9K20 - chains B and C of the 5 polymer chains in the assembly; structure by electron microscopy, 2.65 A resolution.

Chain B:
Name: Guanine nucleotide-binding protein G(o) subunit alpha
Source organism: Homo sapiens
Notes: EC 3.6.5.-
UniProt: P09471 (GNAO_HUMAN); aligned in 2 segments with insertions or deletions, so no single offset holds: 1-55 ~ UniProt 4-57; 64-226 ~ UniProt 182-354
Chain sequence (226 residues; numbered 1 to 226; the number before each row is that of its first residue):
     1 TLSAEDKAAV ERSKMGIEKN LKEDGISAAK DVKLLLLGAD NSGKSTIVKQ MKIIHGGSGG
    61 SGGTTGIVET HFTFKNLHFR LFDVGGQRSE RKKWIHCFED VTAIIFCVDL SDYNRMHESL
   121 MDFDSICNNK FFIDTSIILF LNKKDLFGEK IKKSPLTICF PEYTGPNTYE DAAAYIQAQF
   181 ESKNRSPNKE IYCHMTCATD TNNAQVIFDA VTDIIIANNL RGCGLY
Disordered / not traced: 53-65
Differences from the reference sequence: conflict Asp6 (Glu9 in P09471), Lys7 (Arg10 in P09471), Val10 (Leu13 in P09471), Gly16 (Ala18 in P09471), Asp40 (Gly42 in P09471), Asn41 (Glu43 in P09471), Asp109 (Ala227 in P09471), Asp112 (Gly230 in P09471), Asp122 (Leu250 in P09471), Ala204 (Ile332 in P09471), Ile207 (Val335 in P09471); insertion (15); linker (56-63)
UniProt features mapped onto this chain:
  - region: Lys33 to Ala39, Ser42 to Thr46 (G1 motif), Phe79 to Arg88 (G3 motif)
  - binding site (GTP): Lys44, Ser45, Thr46
  - binding site (Mg(2+)): Ser45, Thr64
  - modified residue: Gln87 (5-glutamyl histamine)

Chain C:
Name: Guanine nucleotide-binding protein G(I)/G(S)/G(T) subunit beta-1
Source organism: Homo sapiens
UniProt: P62873 (GBB1_HUMAN); numbering as in UniProt (aligned over 2-340)
Chain sequence (358 residues; each row starts with the number of its first residue; numbers below 1 keep their minus sign (Met-17 is residue -17)):
   -17 MHHHHHHLEV LFQGPGSSGS ELDQLRQEAE QLKNQIRDAR KACADATLSQ ITNNIDPVGR
    43 IQMRTRRTLR GHLAKIYAMH WGTDSRLLVS ASQDGKLIIW DSYTTNKVHA IPLRSSWVMT
   103 CAYAPSGNYV ACGGLDNICS IYNLKTREGN VRVSRELAGH TGYLSCCRFL DDNQIVTSSG
   163 DTTCALWDIE TGQQTTTFTG HTGDVMSLSL APDTRLFVSG ACDASAKLWD VREGMCRQTF
   223 TGHESDINAI CFFPNGNAFA TGSDDATCRL FDLRADQELM TYSHDNIICG ITSVSFSKSG
   283 RLLLAGYDDF NCNVWDALKA DRAGVLAGHD NRVSCLGVTD DGMAVATGSW DSFLKIWN
Disordered / not traced: -17 to 9
Differences from the reference sequence: initiating methionine (-17); expression tag (-16 to 1)
UniProt features mapped onto this chain:
  - modified residue: Ser2 (N-acetylserine), His266 (Phosphohistidine)
  - natural variant: Leu30 (L30F: In MRD42; uncertain significance), Arg52 (R52G: In MRD42), Gly64 (G64V: In MRD42), Asp76 (D76E: In MRD42; D76G: In MRD42), Gly77 (G77S: In MRD42), Lys78 (K78R: In MRD42), Ile80 (I80N: In MRD42; I80T: In MRD42), His91 (H91R: In MRD42; uncertain significance), Ala92 (A92T: In MRD42), Pro94 (P94S: In MRD42), Leu95 (L95P: In MRD42), Arg96 (R96L: In MRD42), 5 further natural variant entries in UniProt

How chain B and chain C interact:
Contacting residue pairs - 43 pairs, chain B then chain C:
  Val10(B) - Asn88(C)
  Arg12(B) - Val90(C)  hydrogen bond (side chain-backbone)
  Arg12(B) - His91(C)
  Ser13(B) - Asn88(C)
  Ser13(B) - Lys89(C)  hydrogen bond (side chain-backbone)
  Ile17(B) - Lys89(C)
  Ile17(B) - Val90(C)
  Ile17(B) - His91(C)
  Glu18(B) - Lys89(C)  salt bridge
  Leu21(B) - Gly53(C)
  Leu21(B) - Lys78(C)
  Leu21(B) - Ile80(C)  hydrophobic
  Leu21(B) - Lys89(C)
  Asp24(B) - Lys78(C)  salt bridge
  Gly25(B) - Leu55(C)
  Lys33(B) - Trp99(C)
  Gly66(B) - Leu117(C)
  Gly66(B) - Asn119(C)
  Ile67(B) - Trp99(C)
  Ile67(B) - Leu117(C)
  Phe82(B) - Trp99(C)  hydrophobic
  Gln87(B) - Leu117(C)
  Gln87(B) - Asn119(C)
  Gln87(B) - Tyr145(C)
  Ser89(B) - Tyr145(C)
  Ser89(B) - Gly162(C)
  Ser89(B) - Asp186(C)
  Glu90(B) - Asp186(C)  hydrogen bond (backbone-side chain)
  Lys93(B) - Tyr145(C)
  Lys93(B) - Met188(C)
  Lys93(B) - Cys204(C)
  Lys93(B) - Asp228(C)  salt bridge
  Lys93(B) - Asn230(C)  hydrogen bond
  Lys93(B) - Asp246(C)  salt bridge
  Trp94(B) - Leu117(C)  hydrophobic
  Trp94(B) - Tyr145(C)
  His96(B) - Tyr59(C)
  His96(B) - Trp332(C)
  Cys97(B) - Tyr59(C)
  Cys97(B) - Gln75(C)  hydrogen bond (backbone-side chain)
  Cys97(B) - Trp99(C)
  Phe98(B) - Trp99(C)  hydrophobic
  Glu99(B) - Trp332(C)
Interface residues without a listed pair, chain B (24 interface residues in all): Arg80, Lys130, Phe131
Interface residues without a listed pair, chain C (26 interface residues in all): Ala92, Ser98, Gly144, Arg314

Summary:
The interface between chain B and chain C involves 24 residues on one side and 26 on the other; the contacts
include 5 hydrogen bonds and 4 salt bridges. Polar pairs include Glu18(B)-Lys89(C), Asp24(B)-Lys78(C) and
Lys93(B)-Asp228(C).
Chain B is Guanine nucleotide-binding protein G(o) subunit alpha and chain C is Guanine nucleotide-binding
protein G(I)/G(S)/G(T) subunit beta-1, both from Homo sapiens; the structure, Cryo-EM structure of ATP-bound
P2Y purinoceptor 2-miniGo-scFv16 complex, was determined by electron microscopy (same publication as 9K0K,
9K0X and 9K25).
